7SD0 - chains A and C of the 3 polymer chains in the assembly; structure by electron microscopy, 2.95 A resolution.

== Chain A ==
Protein: Leucine-rich repeat protein SHOC-2
From: Homo sapiens
UniProtKB: Q9UQ13 (SHOC2_HUMAN); residue numbers follow UniProt; this construct covers 2-582
Amino-acid sequence (585 residues; numbered 1 to 585; the number before each row is that of its first residue):
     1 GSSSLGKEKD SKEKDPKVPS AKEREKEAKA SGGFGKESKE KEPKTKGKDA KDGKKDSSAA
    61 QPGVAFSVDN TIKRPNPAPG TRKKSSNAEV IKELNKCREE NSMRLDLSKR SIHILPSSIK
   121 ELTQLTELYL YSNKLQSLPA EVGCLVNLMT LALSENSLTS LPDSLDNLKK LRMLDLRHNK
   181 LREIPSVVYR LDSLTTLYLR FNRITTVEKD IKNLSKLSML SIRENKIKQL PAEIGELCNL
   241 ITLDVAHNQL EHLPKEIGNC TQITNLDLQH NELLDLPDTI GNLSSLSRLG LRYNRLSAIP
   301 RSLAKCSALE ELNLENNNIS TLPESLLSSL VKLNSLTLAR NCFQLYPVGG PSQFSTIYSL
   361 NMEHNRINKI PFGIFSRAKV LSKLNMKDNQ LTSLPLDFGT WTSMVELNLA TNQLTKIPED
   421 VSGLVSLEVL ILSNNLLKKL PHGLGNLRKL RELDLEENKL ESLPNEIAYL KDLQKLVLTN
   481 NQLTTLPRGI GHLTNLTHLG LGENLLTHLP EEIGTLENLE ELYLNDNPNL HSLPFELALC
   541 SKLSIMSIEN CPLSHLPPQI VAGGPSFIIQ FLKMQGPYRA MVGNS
Disordered / not traced: 1-62, 68-85, 580-585
Construct notes: expression tag (1, 583-585)
What the authors report for this chain:
  - disease-associated variants - D175N, E457K: decreased binding to complex association
  - disease-associated variants - M173I, Q269H/H270Y: increased binding to complex association

== Chain C ==
Protein: Serine/threonine-protein phosphatase PP1-gamma catalytic subunit
From: Homo sapiens
Notes: EC 3.1.3.16
UniProtKB: P36873 (PP1G_HUMAN); numbering as in UniProt (aligned over 1-323)
Amino-acid sequence (325 residues; row label = number of the first residue in the row; numbers below 1 keep their minus sign (Gly-1 is residue -1)):
    -1 GSMADLDKLN IDSIIQRLLE VRGSKPGKNV QLQENEIRGL CLKSREIFLS QPILLELEAP
    59 LKICGDIHGQ YYDLLRLFEY GGFPPESNYL FLGDYVDRGK QSLETICLLL AYKIKYPENF
   119 FLLRGNHECA SINRIYGFYD ECKRRYNIKL WKTFTDCFNC LPIAAIVDEK IFCCHGGLSP
   179 DLQSMEQIRR IMRPTDVPDQ GLLCDLLWSD PDKDVLGWGE NDRGVSFTFG AEVVAKFLHK
   239 HDLDLICRAH QVVEDGYEFF AKRQLVTLFS APNYCGEFDN AGAMMSVDET LMCSFQILKP
   299 AEKKKPNATR PVTPPRGMIT KQAKK
Disordered / not traced: -1 to 6, 299-323
Construct notes: expression tag (-1 to 0)
Bound ions: Mn2+ site 1: Asp64, Asp92, His248; Mn2+ site 2: Asp92, Asn124, His173, His248
What the authors report for this chain:
  - disease-associated variants - P50R: increased binding to Leucine-rich repeat protein SHOC-2 (chain A)

== Interface between chain A and chain C ==
Contacting residue pairs (32):
  Gly63(A) with Asp242(C)
  Val64(A) with Lys168(C); Ile169(C), hydrophobic; Asp242(C); Leu289(C)
  Ala65(A) with Leu289(C), hydrogen bond (backbone-backbone); Met290(C); Cys291(C), hydrogen bond (backbone-backbone)
  Phe66(A) with Leu243(C), hydrophobic; Phe257(C), hydrophobic; Arg261(C); Met290(C); Cys291(C), hydrophobic; Phe293(C), hydrophobic
  Ser67(A) with Met290(C); Cys291(C), hydrogen bond (backbone-backbone); Ser292(C)
  Lys134(A) with Lys238(C), hydrogen bond (side chain-backbone)
  Glu155(A) with Arg188(C), salt bridge
  His178(A) with Glu184(C), salt bridge
  Phe201(A) with Arg187(C)
  Arg203(A) with Glu167(C), salt bridge
  His270(A) with Leu47(C)
  Tyr293(A) with Arg43(C); Leu47(C)
  Asn316(A) with Arg43(C); Glu44(C)
  Arg340(A) with Arg43(C); Asp154(C), salt bridge
  His364(A) with Asp154(C), salt bridge
  Thr411(A) with Lys147(C)
  Asn434(A) with Lys150(C), hydrogen bond
Other interface residues (no listed pair), chain A (21 interface residues in all): Glu224, Lys226, His247, Glu457
Other interface residues (no listed pair), chain C (27 interface residues in all): Ser48, Pro50, Glu54, Ile146, Thr288
The authors on this interface:
  - pairs named by the authors: Glu224(A)-Pro50(C)
  - interface residues, chain A: Val64(A), Glu457(A)

== In short ==
The interface between chain A and chain C involves 21 residues on one side and 27 on the other; the contacts
include 5 hydrogen bonds and 5 salt bridges. Polar contacts include Glu155(A)-Arg188(C), His178(A)-Glu184(C)
and Arg203(A)-Glu167(C). The paper describes a contact between Glu224(A) and Pro50(C). From the paper: D175N
and E457K of chain A reduce binding to complex association; interface residues Val64(A) and Glu457(A); 5
substitutions were tested in all.
Chain A is Leucine-rich repeat protein SHOC-2 and chain C is Serine/threonine-protein phosphatase PP1-gamma
catalytic subunit, both from Homo sapiens; the structure, Cryo-EM structure of the SHOC2:PP1C:MRAS complex,
was determined by electron microscopy together with 7SD1 from the same study.
